PDB entry 6IBK | X-ray diffraction, 1.99 A resolution | chains A and B

# Chain A (and B)
Protein: Alpha-galactosidase A
Organism: Homo sapiens
Notes: EC 3.2.1.22; chain B of this document is another copy of the same molecule, construct and numbering; everything in this record applies to it too
UniProtKB: P06280 (AGAL_HUMAN); numbering as in UniProt (aligned over 32-429)
Chain sequence (398 residues; numbered 32 to 429; the number before each row is that of its first residue):
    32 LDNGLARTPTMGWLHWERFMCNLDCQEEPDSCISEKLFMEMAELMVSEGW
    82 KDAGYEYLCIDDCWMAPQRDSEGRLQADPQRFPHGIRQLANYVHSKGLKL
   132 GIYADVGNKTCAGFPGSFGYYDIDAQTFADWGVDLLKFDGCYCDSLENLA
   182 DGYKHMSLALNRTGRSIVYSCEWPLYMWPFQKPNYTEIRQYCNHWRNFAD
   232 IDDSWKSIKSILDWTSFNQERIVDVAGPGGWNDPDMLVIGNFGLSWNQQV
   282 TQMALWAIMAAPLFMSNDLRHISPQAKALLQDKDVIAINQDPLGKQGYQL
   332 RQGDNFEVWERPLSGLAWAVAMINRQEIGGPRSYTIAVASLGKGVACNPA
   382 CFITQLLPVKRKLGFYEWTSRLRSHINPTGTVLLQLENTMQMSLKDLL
Not modelled in the structure: 422-429 (chain B: 424-429)
UniProt features mapped onto this chain:
  - active site: Asp-170 (Nucleophile), Asp-231 (Proton donor)
  - binding site (substrate): Glu-203 to Tyr-207
  - glycosylation (N-linked (GlcNAc...) asparagine): Asn-139, Asn-192, Asn-215
  - natural variant: Leu-32 (L32P: In FD), Asp-33 (D33G: In FD; uncertain significance), Asn-34 (N34S: In FD), Gly-35 (G35E: In FD; uncertain significance; G35R: In FD), Leu-36 (L36W: In FD), Pro-40 (P40L: In FD; P40S: In FD), Met-42 (M42L: In FD; M42T: In FD; M42V: In FD), Gly-43 (G43R: In FD), Leu-45 to His-46 (sequence variant, change not given here; In FD), Leu-45 (L45P: In FD), His-46 (H46P: In FD; H46R: In FD; H46Y: In FD), Trp-47 (W47G: In FD; W47R: In FD), 140 further natural variant entries in UniProt
Disulfide bonds: Cys-52/Cys-94, Cys-56/Cys-63, Cys-142/Cys-172, Cys-202/Cys-223, Cys-378/Cys-382
Covalently attached groups: N-acetylglucosamine (NAG) linked to Asn-139, Asn-192, Asn-215
Ligand contacts: YTW ((3AR,4S,5S,6S,7R,7AS)-7-(hydroxymethyl)-2,2-bis(oxidanylidene)-3A,4,5,6,7,7A-hexahydro-3H-benzo[d][1,2,3]oxathiazole-4,5,6-triol): Trp-47, Asp-92, Asp-93, Tyr-134, Cys-142, Ala-143, Lys-168, Asp-170, Cys-172, Glu-203, Leu-206, Tyr-207, Arg-227, Asp-231
From the paper describing this entry:
  - binding site for YTW: Asp-231
  - catalytic residues: Asp-231
  - disease-associated variants - D136Y, R301*: abolished catalytic activity
  - disease-associated variants - R112H, A143T: decreased catalytic activity

# How chain A and chain B interact
Pairs across the interface (48; chain A residue first):
  Glu-48(A) / Ile-359(B)
  Glu-48(A) / Gly-360(B)  hydrogen bond (backbone-backbone)
  Arg-49(A) / Gly-360(B)
  Arg-49(A) / Gly-361(B)  hydrogen bond (backbone-backbone)
  Arg-49(A) / Pro-362(B)
  Met-51(A) / Ile-359(B)  hydrophobic
  Met-51(A) / Gly-360(B)
  Glu-59(A) / His-406(B)
  Asp-233(A) / Glu-358(B)
  Asp-233(A) / Ile-359(B)
  Asp-234(A) / Glu-358(B)  hydrogen bond (backbone-backbone)
  Ser-235(A) / Glu-358(B)
  Phe-273(A) / Ser-276(B)  hydrogen bond (backbone-side chain)
  Phe-273(A) / Asn-278(B)
  Phe-273(A) / Gly-360(B)
  Phe-273(A) / Gly-361(B)
  Phe-273(A) / Pro-362(B)
  Phe-273(A) / Asn-408(B)
  Phe-273(A) / Pro-409(B)
  Phe-273(A) / Thr-410(B)
  Gly-274(A) / Ser-276(B)
  Gly-274(A) / Gln-279(B)  hydrogen bond (backbone-side chain)
  Leu-275(A) / Ser-276(B)
  Ser-276(A) / Phe-273(B)  hydrogen bond (side chain-backbone)
  Ser-276(A) / Gly-274(B)
  Ser-276(A) / Leu-275(B)
  Ser-276(A) / Ser-276(B)
  Asn-278(A) / Phe-273(B)
  Gln-279(A) / Gly-274(B)  hydrogen bond (side chain-backbone)
  Glu-358(A) / Asp-233(B)
  Glu-358(A) / Asp-234(B)  hydrogen bond (backbone-backbone)
  Glu-358(A) / Ser-235(B)
  Ile-359(A) / Glu-48(B)
  Ile-359(A) / Met-51(B)  hydrophobic
  Ile-359(A) / Asp-233(B)
  Gly-360(A) / Glu-48(B)  hydrogen bond (backbone-backbone)
  Gly-360(A) / Arg-49(B)
  Gly-360(A) / Met-51(B)
  Gly-361(A) / Arg-49(B)  hydrogen bond (backbone-backbone)
  Pro-362(A) / Arg-49(B)
  Pro-362(A) / Phe-273(B)
  Ser-364(A) / Glu-59(B)
  Arg-404(A) / Glu-58(B)  salt bridge
  Arg-404(A) / Glu-59(B)  salt bridge
  His-406(A) / Glu-59(B)  salt bridge
  Asn-408(A) / Phe-273(B)
  Pro-409(A) / Phe-273(B)
  Thr-410(A) / Phe-273(B)
Also at the interface, not in a pair above, chain A (25 interface residues in all): Ile-232
Also at the interface, not in a pair above, chain B (24 interface residues in all): Ile-232

# In short
Chain A and chain B form an interface of 25 and 24 residues respectively, with 10 hydrogen bonds and 3 salt
bridges. Polar pairs include Arg-404(A)/Glu-58(B), Arg-404(A)/Glu-59(B) and His-406(A)/Glu-59(B). Chain A
binds compound YTW. The paper reports the catalytic residue Asp-231(A); D136Y and R301* of chain A abolish
catalytic activity; 4 substitutions were tested in all.
Both chains are Alpha-galactosidase A (Homo sapiens). Entry 6IBK (Crystal structure of human
alpha-galactosidase A in complex with alpha-galactose configured cyclosulfamidate ME763) was determined by
X-ray diffraction, deposited together with 6IBM, 6IBR and 6IBT.
